Entry 1A38 (X-ray diffraction, 3.35 A resolution); this record covers chains A and B of the 4 polymer chains in the assembly.

[Chain A (and B)]
Protein: 14-3-3 protein zeta
From: Bos taurus
Notes: chain B of this document is another copy of the same molecule, construct and numbering; everything in this record applies to it too
UniProtKB: P63103 (1433Z_BOVIN); residues 1-245 here = UniProt positions 1-245
Sequence (245 residues; each row starts with the number of its first residue):
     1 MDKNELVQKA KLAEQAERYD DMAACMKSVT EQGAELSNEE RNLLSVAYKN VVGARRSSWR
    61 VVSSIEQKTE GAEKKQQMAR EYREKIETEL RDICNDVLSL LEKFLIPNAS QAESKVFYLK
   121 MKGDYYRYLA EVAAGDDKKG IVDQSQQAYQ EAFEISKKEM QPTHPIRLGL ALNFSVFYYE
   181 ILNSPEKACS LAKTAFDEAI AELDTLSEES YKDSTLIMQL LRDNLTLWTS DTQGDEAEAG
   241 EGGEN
Unresolved in the structure: 68-72, 203-209, 229-245
UniProt features mapped onto this chain:
  - site (Interaction with phosphoserine on interacting protein): Arg56, Arg127
  - modified residue: Met1 (N-acetylmethionine), Lys3 (N6-acetyllysine), Ser58 (Phosphoserine), Lys68 (N6-acetyllysine), Ser184 (Phosphoserine), Ser207 (Phosphoserine), Ser210 (Phosphoserine), Thr232 (Phosphothreonine)

[Interface between chain A and chain B]
Contacting residue pairs (31):
  Glu5(A) - Met78(B)
  Gln8(A) - Lys75(B)  hydrogen bond (backbone-side chain)
  Gln8(A) - Met78(B)
  Lys9(A) - Met78(B)
  Leu12(A) - Val62(B)  hydrophobic
  Leu12(A) - Ile65(B)  hydrophobic
  Leu12(A) - Met78(B)  hydrophobic
  Leu12(A) - Tyr82(B)  hydrophobic
  Ala13(A) - Tyr82(B)
  Gln15(A) - Val61(B)
  Gln15(A) - Ile65(B)
  Ala16(A) - Ser58(B)  hydrogen bond (backbone-side chain)
  Arg18(A) - Tyr82(B)  hydrogen bond
  Arg18(A) - Lys85(B)
  Arg18(A) - Glu89(B)  salt bridge
  Asp21(A) - Tyr82(B)  hydrogen bond
  Asp21(A) - Lys85(B)  salt bridge
  Ser58(A) - Ala16(B)  hydrogen bond (side chain-backbone)
  Val61(A) - Gln15(B)
  Ile65(A) - Leu12(B)  hydrophobic
  Lys75(A) - Gln8(B)
  Met78(A) - Gln8(B)
  Met78(A) - Lys9(B)
  Met78(A) - Leu12(B)  hydrophobic
  Tyr82(A) - Leu12(B)  hydrophobic
  Tyr82(A) - Ala13(B)
  Tyr82(A) - Arg18(B)  hydrogen bond
  Tyr82(A) - Asp21(B)  hydrogen bond
  Lys85(A) - Arg18(B)
  Lys85(A) - Asp21(B)  salt bridge
  Glu89(A) - Arg18(B)  salt bridge
Other interface residues (no listed pair), chain A (19 interface residues in all): Val62, Ile86
Other interface residues (no listed pair), chain B (20 interface residues in all): Glu5, Ala79, Ile86

[Summary]
19 residues of chain A face 20 of chain B across their interface, with 7 hydrogen bonds and 4 salt bridges.
Polar pairs include Arg18(A)-Glu89(B), Asp21(A)-Lys85(B) and Gln8(A)-Lys75(B).
Chain A and chain B are both 14-3-3 protein zeta (Bos taurus); the structure, 14-3-3 protein zeta bound to R18
peptide, was determined by X-ray diffraction together with 1A37 from the same study.
